Entry 4KYK (X-ray diffraction, 2.00 A resolution); this record covers chains A and B.

Chain A (and B):
Protein: Lactoylglutathione lyase
Organism: Mus musculus
Notes: EC 4.4.1.5; chain B of this document is another copy of the same molecule, construct and numbering; everything in this record applies to it too
UniProt: Q9CPU0 (LGUL_MOUSE); residue numbers follow UniProt; this construct covers 1-184
Amino-acid sequence (184 residues; numbered 1 to 184; the number before each row is that of its first residue):
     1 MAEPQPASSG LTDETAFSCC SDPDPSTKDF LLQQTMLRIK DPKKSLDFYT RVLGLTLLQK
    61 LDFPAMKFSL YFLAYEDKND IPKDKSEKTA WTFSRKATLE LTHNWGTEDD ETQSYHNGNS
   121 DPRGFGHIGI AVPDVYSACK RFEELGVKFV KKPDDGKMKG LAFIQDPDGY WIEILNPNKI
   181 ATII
Disordered / not traced: 1-5 (chain B: 1-7)
Metal / ion sites: Zn2+ site 1: Gln34, Glu100 (shared with His127(B), Glu173(B) of chain B); Zn2+ site 2: His127, Glu173 (shared with Gln34(B), Glu100(B) of chain B)
Ligand contacts: indomethacin (IMN): Leu61, Phe63, Ala65, Met66, Phe68, Leu70, Phe93
Curated features (UniProtKB/Swiss-Prot):
  - active site: Glu173 (Proton donor/acceptor)
  - binding site (substrate): Gln34, Arg38, Asn104, Arg123, His127, Lys157, Met158
  - binding site (Zn(2+)): Gln34, Glu100, His127, Glu173
  - modified residue: Ala2 (N-acetylalanine), Lys88 (N6-succinyllysine), Thr107 (Phosphothreonine), Cys139 (S-glutathionyl cysteine), Lys148 (N6-acetyllysine)

Interface between chain A and chain B:
Contacting residue pairs (171):
  Ser8(A) - Trp105(B)
  Ser8(A) - Gly106(B)  hydrogen bond (side chain-backbone)
  Ser8(A) - Glu108(B)  hydrogen bond
  Ser8(A) - Asp109(B)
  Ser9(A) - Trp105(B)
  Gly10(A) - Trp105(B)
  Leu11(A) - Pro42(B)  hydrophobic
  Leu11(A) - Lys43(B)
  Leu11(A) - Lys60(B)  hydrogen bond (backbone-side chain)
  Leu11(A) - Tyr71(B)
  Thr12(A) - Lys60(B)
  Asp13(A) - Lys60(B)  salt bridge
  Asp13(A) - Asp62(B)
  Thr15(A) - Lys43(B)
  Ala16(A) - Leu46(B)
  Ala16(A) - Lys60(B)
  Ala16(A) - Tyr71(B)  hydrophobic
  Phe17(A) - Leu57(B)
  Cys19(A) - Lys43(B)
  Cys19(A) - Leu46(B)
  Cys19(A) - Asp47(B)
  Cys19(A) - Thr50(B)
  Cys20(A) - Thr50(B)
  Cys20(A) - Leu57(B)  hydrophobic
  Ser21(A) - Thr50(B)  hydrogen bond (backbone-side chain)
  Ser21(A) - Arg51(B)
  Asp22(A) - Lys78(B)  salt bridge
  Pro23(A) - Gly54(B)
  Asp24(A) - Arg141(B)  salt bridge
  Ser26(A) - Arg141(B)
  Thr27(A) - Leu53(B)
  Thr27(A) - Gly54(B)
  Thr27(A) - Arg141(B)
  Asp29(A) - Ala131(B)
  Phe30(A) - Leu53(B)
  Phe30(A) - Tyr75(B)
  Phe30(A) - Ile130(B)  hydrophobic
  Phe30(A) - Ala131(B)
  Phe30(A) - Val132(B)  hydrophobic
  Phe30(A) - Pro133(B)
  Leu31(A) - Tyr75(B)  hydrophobic
  Leu31(A) - Gly129(B)
  Leu31(A) - Ile130(B)
  Leu31(A) - Ala131(B)  hydrogen bond (backbone-backbone)
  Leu32(A) - Tyr75(B)
  Leu32(A) - Ala97(B)
  Leu32(A) - Leu99(B)  hydrophobic
  Leu32(A) - Gly129(B)
  Gln33(A) - Gly129(B)  hydrogen bond (backbone-backbone)
  Gln33(A) - Ala131(B)
  Gln34(A) - His127(B)  hydrogen bond
  Gln34(A) - Ile128(B)
  Gln34(A) - Gly129(B)  hydrogen bond (backbone-backbone)
  Gln34(A) - Glu173(B)
  Gln34(A) - Leu175(B)
  Thr35(A) - Thr35(B)  hydrogen bond
  Thr35(A) - Phe125(B)
  Thr35(A) - His127(B)
  Met36(A) - Phe125(B)
  Met36(A) - Gly126(B)  hydrogen bond (backbone-backbone)
  Met36(A) - His127(B)  hydrogen bond (backbone-backbone)
  Leu37(A) - Phe125(B)  hydrophobic
  Arg38(A) - Gly118(B)  hydrogen bond (side chain-backbone)
  Arg38(A) - Asn119(B)  hydrogen bond
  Arg38(A) - Gly124(B)  hydrogen bond (side chain-backbone)
  Arg38(A) - Phe125(B)  hydrogen bond (side chain-backbone)
  Arg38(A) - Gly126(B)
  Pro42(A) - Leu11(B)  hydrophobic
  Lys43(A) - Cys19(B)
  Leu46(A) - Ala16(B)
  Leu46(A) - Cys19(B)
  Asp47(A) - Cys19(B)  hydrogen bond (backbone-backbone)
  Thr50(A) - Cys19(B)
  Thr50(A) - Cys20(B)
  Thr50(A) - Ser21(B)  hydrogen bond (side chain-backbone)
  Arg51(A) - Ser21(B)
  Val52(A) - Thr27(B)
  Leu53(A) - Thr27(B)
  Leu53(A) - Phe30(B)
  Gly54(A) - Pro23(B)
  Gly54(A) - Thr27(B)
  Leu57(A) - Phe17(B)  hydrophobic
  Leu57(A) - Cys20(B)  hydrophobic
  Lys60(A) - Leu11(B)  hydrogen bond (side chain-backbone)
  Lys60(A) - Thr12(B)
  Lys60(A) - Asp13(B)  salt bridge
  Lys60(A) - Ala16(B)
  Leu61(A) - Ile184(B)  hydrophobic
  Phe63(A) - Ile184(B)  hydrophobic
  Tyr71(A) - Leu11(B)
  Tyr71(A) - Ala16(B)  hydrophobic
  Tyr75(A) - Phe30(B)
  Tyr75(A) - Leu31(B)  hydrophobic
  Tyr75(A) - Leu32(B)
  Glu76(A) - Lys96(B)  salt bridge
  Lys78(A) - Asp22(B)  salt bridge
  Thr89(A) - Ile180(B)
  Thr89(A) - Ala181(B)
  Ala90(A) - Pro177(B)
  Phe93(A) - Ala131(B)
  Phe93(A) - Leu175(B)  hydrophobic
  Phe93(A) - Pro177(B)
  Phe93(A) - Ile180(B)  hydrophobic
  Ser94(A) - Pro177(B)
  Lys96(A) - Lys96(B)
  Lys96(A) - Ala97(B)
  Ala97(A) - Leu32(B)
  Ala97(A) - Ala97(B)  hydrophobic
  Leu99(A) - Leu32(B)  hydrophobic
  Glu100(A) - His127(B)  salt bridge
  His103(A) - Leu11(B)
  Trp105(A) - Ser8(B)
  Trp105(A) - Ser9(B)
  Trp105(A) - Gly10(B)
  Gly106(A) - Ser8(B)
  Tyr115(A) - Arg123(B)
  His116(A) - Pro122(B)
  His116(A) - Arg123(B)  hydrogen bond (backbone-backbone)
  His116(A) - Gly124(B)
  Gly118(A) - Arg38(B)  hydrogen bond (backbone-side chain)
  Asn119(A) - Arg38(B)  hydrogen bond
  Pro122(A) - His116(B)
  Pro122(A) - Pro122(B)
  Arg123(A) - Arg38(B)
  Arg123(A) - Tyr115(B)
  Arg123(A) - His116(B)  hydrogen bond (backbone-backbone)
  Gly124(A) - Arg38(B)  hydrogen bond (backbone-side chain)
  Gly124(A) - His116(B)
  Gly124(A) - Tyr170(B)  hydrogen bond (backbone-side chain)
  Phe125(A) - Thr35(B)
  Phe125(A) - Met36(B)
  Phe125(A) - Arg38(B)  hydrogen bond (backbone-side chain)
  Phe125(A) - Phe125(B)  hydrophobic
  Phe125(A) - Tyr170(B)
  Gly126(A) - Met36(B)  hydrogen bond (backbone-backbone)
  Gly126(A) - Arg38(B)
  His127(A) - Gln34(B)  hydrogen bond
  His127(A) - Thr35(B)
  His127(A) - Met36(B)  hydrogen bond (backbone-backbone)
  His127(A) - Glu100(B)  salt bridge
  Ile128(A) - Gln34(B)
  Ile128(A) - Thr35(B)
  Gly129(A) - Leu31(B)
  Gly129(A) - Leu32(B)
  Gly129(A) - Gln33(B)  hydrogen bond (backbone-backbone)
  Gly129(A) - Gln34(B)  hydrogen bond (backbone-backbone)
  Ile130(A) - Leu31(B)
  Ile130(A) - Leu32(B)  hydrophobic
  Ala131(A) - Asp29(B)
  Ala131(A) - Phe30(B)
  Ala131(A) - Leu31(B)  hydrogen bond (backbone-backbone)
  Ala131(A) - Gln33(B)
  Ala131(A) - Phe93(B)
  Val132(A) - Phe30(B)  hydrophobic
  Pro133(A) - Phe30(B)
  Ala138(A) - Phe30(B)  hydrophobic
  Arg141(A) - Asp24(B)  salt bridge
  Arg141(A) - Ser26(B)  hydrogen bond
  Arg141(A) - Thr27(B)
  Tyr170(A) - Gly124(B)  hydrogen bond (side chain-backbone)
  Tyr170(A) - Phe125(B)
  Glu173(A) - Gln34(B)  hydrogen bond
  Leu175(A) - Gln34(B)
  Pro177(A) - Ala90(B)
  Pro177(A) - Phe93(B)
  Pro177(A) - Ser94(B)
  Asn178(A) - Ala90(B)
  Ile180(A) - Thr89(B)
  Ile180(A) - Phe93(B)  hydrophobic
  Ala181(A) - Thr89(B)
  Ile184(A) - Phe63(B)
Other interface residues (no listed pair), chain A (87 interface residues in all): Thr56, Asp62, Ser86, Thr98, Glu108, Phe142
Other interface residues (no listed pair), chain B (90 interface residues in all): Thr15, Leu37, Val52, Leu55, Thr56, Leu61, Glu76, Ser86, Thr98, His103, Asn104, Ala138, Phe142, Asn178

Summary:
Chain A and chain B form an interface of 87 and 90 residues respectively, with 34 hydrogen bonds and 9 salt
bridges. Among the polar pairs are Asp13(A)-Lys60(B), Asp22(A)-Lys78(B) and Asp24(A)-Arg141(B). Ligands of
chain A: indomethacin.
Chain A and chain B are both Lactoylglutathione lyase (Mus musculus); the structure, Crystal structure of
mouse glyoxalase I complexed with indomethacin, was determined by X-ray diffraction together with 4KYH from
the same study.
